Entry 6CTK (X-ray diffraction, 2.15 A resolution); this record covers chains T and A of the 4 polymer chains in the assembly.

== Chain T ==
Molecule: 16-nt DNA strand
Sequence (16 nucleotides; each row starts with the number of its first residue):
     1 CCGACAGCGC ATCAGC

== Chain A ==
Name: DNA polymerase beta
From: Homo sapiens
Notes: EC 2.7.7.7, 4.2.99.-
UniProt: P06746 (DPOLB_HUMAN); residues 1-335 here = UniProt positions 1-335
Chain sequence (335 residues; each row starts with the number of its first residue):
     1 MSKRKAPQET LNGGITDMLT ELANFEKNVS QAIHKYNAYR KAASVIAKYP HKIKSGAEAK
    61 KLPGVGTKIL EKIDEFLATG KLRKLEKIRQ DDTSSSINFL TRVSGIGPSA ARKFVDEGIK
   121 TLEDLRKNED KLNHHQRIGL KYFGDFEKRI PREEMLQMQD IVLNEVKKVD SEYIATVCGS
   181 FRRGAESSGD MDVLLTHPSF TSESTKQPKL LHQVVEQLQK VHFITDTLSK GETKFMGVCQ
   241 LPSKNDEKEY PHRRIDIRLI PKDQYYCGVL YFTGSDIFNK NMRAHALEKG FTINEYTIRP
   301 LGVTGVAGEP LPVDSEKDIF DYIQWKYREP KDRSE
Disordered / not traced: 1-9
Differences from the reference sequence: conflict Leu-70 (Ala in P06746)
Metal / ion sites: Na+ site 1: Lys-60, Leu-62, Val-65 (shared with 1 residue of chain D); Na+ site 2: Thr-101, Val-103, Ile-106 (shared with 1 residue of chain P); Mg2+: Asp-190, Asp-192 (together with FDY); Na+ site 3: Asp-190, Asp-192, Asp-256 (together with FDY)
Residues lining bound ligands: FDY (5'-O-[(R)-{[(R)-[(R)-fluoro(phosphono)methyl](hydroxy)phosphoryl]oxy}(hydroxy)phosphoryl]thymidine): Arg-149, Gly-179, Ser-180, Arg-183, Ser-188, Gly-189, Asp-190, Asp-192, Tyr-271, Phe-272, Thr-273, Gly-274, Ser-275, Asp-276, Asn-279
What the authors report for this chain:
  - binding site for FDY: Arg-183

== Interface between chain T and chain A ==
Contacting residue pairs - 28 pairs, chain T then chain A:
  DC5(T) with His-34(A), stacking on the base; Leu-287(A), phosphate contact
  DA6(T) with Lys-280(A), salt bridge to the phosphate; Arg-283(A), hydrogen bond to the base; Ala-284(A), sugar contact; Leu-287(A), phosphate contact
  DG7(T) with Tyr-271(A), base contact; Arg-283(A), hydrogen bond to the sugar; Leu-287(A), phosphate contact; Thr-292(A), hydrogen bond to the phosphate; Ile-293(A), sugar contact; Asn-294(A), phosphate contact
  DC8(T) with Asn-294(A), hydrogen bond to the phosphate; Glu-295(A), sugar contact; Tyr-296(A), phosphate contact
  DG9(T) with Thr-233(A), hydrogen bond to the phosphate; Lys-234(A), hydrogen bond to the base; Arg-258(A), sugar contact; Tyr-296(A), hydrogen bond to the phosphate
  DC10(T) with Ser-229(A), phosphate contact; Lys-230(A), phosphate contact; Gly-231(A), phosphate contact; Glu-232(A), hydrogen bond to the phosphate; Thr-233(A), hydrogen bond to the phosphate; Lys-234(A), hydrogen bond to the phosphate
  DA11(T) with Ser-229(A), phosphate contact; Lys-230(A), hydrogen bond to the phosphate
  DT12(T) with Asn-133(A), phosphate contact
Also at the interface, not in a pair above, chain A (21 interface residues in all): His-134, Arg-299

== In short ==
Chain T and chain A form an interface of 8 and 21 residues respectively; the contacts include 11 hydrogen
bonds, 1 salt bridge and 1 aromatic stacking contact. Polar pairs include DA6(T)/Arg-283(A), DG9(T)/Lys-234(A)
and DG7(T)/Arg-283(A). Chain A binds compound FDY. The paper reports a binding site for FDY at Arg-183(A).
Chain T is a 16-nt DNA strand and chain A is DNA polymerase beta (Homo sapiens); the structure, Ternary
complex crystal structure of DNA polymerase Beta with a dideoxy terminated primer with CHF-R/S isomers ...,
was determined by X-ray diffraction together with 6BEL, 6BEM, 6CR3, 6CR4, 6CR5, 6CR6 and 20 further entries
from the same study.
